5W0O - chains A and C of the 3 polymer chains in the assembly; structure by X-ray diffraction, 2.49 A resolution.

== Chain A ==
Molecule: Terminal uridylyltransferase 7
Organism: Homo sapiens
Notes: EC 2.7.7.52; fragment: nucleotidyltransferase domain; engineered mutation(s): D1160A
UniProt: Q5VYS8 (TUT7_HUMAN); residues 983-1365 here = UniProt positions 983-1365
Sequence (389 residues; numbered 977 to 1365; the number before each row is that of its first residue):
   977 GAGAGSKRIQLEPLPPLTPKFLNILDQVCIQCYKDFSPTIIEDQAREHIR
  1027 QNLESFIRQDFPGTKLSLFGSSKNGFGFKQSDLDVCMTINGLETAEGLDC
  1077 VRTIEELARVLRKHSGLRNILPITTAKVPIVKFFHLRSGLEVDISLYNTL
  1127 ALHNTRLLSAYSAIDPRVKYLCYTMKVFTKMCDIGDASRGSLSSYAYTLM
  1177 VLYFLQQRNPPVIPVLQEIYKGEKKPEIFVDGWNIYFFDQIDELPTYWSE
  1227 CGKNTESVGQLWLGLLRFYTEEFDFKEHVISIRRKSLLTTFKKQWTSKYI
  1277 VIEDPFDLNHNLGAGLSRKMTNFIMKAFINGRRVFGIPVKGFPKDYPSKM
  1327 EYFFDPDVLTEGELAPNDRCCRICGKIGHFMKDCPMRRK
Disordered / not traced: 977-986, 1069-1072, 1196-1201, 1274-1275, 1337-1365
Construct notes: expression tag (977-982)
Curated features (UniProtKB/Swiss-Prot):
  - zinc finger: Arg1345 to Met1362 (CCHC-type 2)
  - binding site (UTP): Ser1047 to Asn1050, Ser1057 to Asp1060, Asn1130, Lys1152, Ser1170 to Thr1174, His1286
  - binding site (Mg(2+)): Asp1058, Asp1060
  - mutagenesis: Asp1060 (D1060A: Abolishes inhibition of LIRE1 retrotransposition), Leu1097 to Ile1099 (Abolishes monouridylation activity)
Ligand contacts: UTP (uridine 5'-triphosphate): Phe1045, Gly1046, Ser1047, Asn1050, Phe1052, Ser1057, Asp1060, Ala1127, Asn1130, Thr1131, Lys1152, Ser1169, Ser1170, Tyr1171, Thr1174, Asp1280, His1286, Leu1288
What the authors report for this chain:
  - binding site for double-stranded RNA: Leu1097, Lys1103, Arg1165
  - binding site for double-stranded RNA (chain C): Ile1099, Thr1101, Val1104, Ala1163, Ser1164
  - mutagenesis - L1097W/I1099W: abolished catalytic activity on monoU addition
  - conformationally variable residues (domain motion, order/disorder transition): Val1104, Glu1337 to Lys1365

== Chain C ==
Molecule: double-stranded RNA
Sequence (15 nucleotides; numbered 1 to 15; the number before each row is that of its first residue):
     1 GCGAAGCGCUUCGCU

== How chain A and chain C interact ==
Pairs across the interface - 17 pairs, chain A then chain C:
  Phe1045(A) - U15(C)  base contact
  Asp1060(A) - U15(C)  sugar contact
  Ile1099(A) - C14(C)  base contact
  Thr1101(A) - C14(C)  hydrogen bond to the base
  Ala1102(A) - C14(C)  base contact
  Lys1103(A) - C14(C)  hydrogen bond to the phosphate
  Val1104(A) - U15(C)  base contact
  Ile1106(A) - C14(C)  sugar contact
  Ile1106(A) - U15(C)  sugar contact
  Asp1119(A) - U15(C)  phosphate contact
  Asn1124(A) - U15(C)  hydrogen bond to the base
  Ala1163(A) - G13(C)  sugar contact
  Ala1163(A) - C14(C)  sugar contact
  Ala1163(A) - U15(C)  phosphate contact
  Ser1164(A) - G13(C)  hydrogen bond to the base
  Ser1164(A) - C14(C)  sugar contact
  His1286(A) - U15(C)  base contact
Other interface residues (no listed pair), chain A (15 interface residues in all): Ser1121, Ser1169

== Summary ==
15 residues of chain A and 3 residues of chain C are in contact, with 4 hydrogen bonds. Polar contacts include
Thr1101(A)-C14(C), Asn1124(A)-U15(C) and Ser1164(A)-G13(C). Chain A binds UTP. The paper reports a binding
site for double-stranded RNA (chain C) at Ile1099(A), Thr1101(A) and Val1104(A) among others; L1097W/I1099W of
chain A abolish catalytic activity on monoU addition.
Chain A is Terminal uridylyltransferase 7 (Homo sapiens) and chain C is double-stranded RNA; the structure,
Structure of human TUT7 catalytic module (CM) in complex with dsRNA, was determined by X-ray diffraction
together with 5W0B, 5W0M and 5W0N from the same study.
